1TWC - chains B and I of the 10 polymer chains in the assembly; structure by X-ray diffraction, 3.00 A resolution.

# Chain B
Protein: DNA-directed RNA polymerase II 140 kDa polypeptide
From: Saccharomyces cerevisiae
Notes: EC 2.7.7.6
Reference sequence: P08518 (RPB2_YEAST); residue numbers follow UniProt; this construct covers 1-1224
Amino-acid sequence (1224 residues; row label = number of the first residue in the row):
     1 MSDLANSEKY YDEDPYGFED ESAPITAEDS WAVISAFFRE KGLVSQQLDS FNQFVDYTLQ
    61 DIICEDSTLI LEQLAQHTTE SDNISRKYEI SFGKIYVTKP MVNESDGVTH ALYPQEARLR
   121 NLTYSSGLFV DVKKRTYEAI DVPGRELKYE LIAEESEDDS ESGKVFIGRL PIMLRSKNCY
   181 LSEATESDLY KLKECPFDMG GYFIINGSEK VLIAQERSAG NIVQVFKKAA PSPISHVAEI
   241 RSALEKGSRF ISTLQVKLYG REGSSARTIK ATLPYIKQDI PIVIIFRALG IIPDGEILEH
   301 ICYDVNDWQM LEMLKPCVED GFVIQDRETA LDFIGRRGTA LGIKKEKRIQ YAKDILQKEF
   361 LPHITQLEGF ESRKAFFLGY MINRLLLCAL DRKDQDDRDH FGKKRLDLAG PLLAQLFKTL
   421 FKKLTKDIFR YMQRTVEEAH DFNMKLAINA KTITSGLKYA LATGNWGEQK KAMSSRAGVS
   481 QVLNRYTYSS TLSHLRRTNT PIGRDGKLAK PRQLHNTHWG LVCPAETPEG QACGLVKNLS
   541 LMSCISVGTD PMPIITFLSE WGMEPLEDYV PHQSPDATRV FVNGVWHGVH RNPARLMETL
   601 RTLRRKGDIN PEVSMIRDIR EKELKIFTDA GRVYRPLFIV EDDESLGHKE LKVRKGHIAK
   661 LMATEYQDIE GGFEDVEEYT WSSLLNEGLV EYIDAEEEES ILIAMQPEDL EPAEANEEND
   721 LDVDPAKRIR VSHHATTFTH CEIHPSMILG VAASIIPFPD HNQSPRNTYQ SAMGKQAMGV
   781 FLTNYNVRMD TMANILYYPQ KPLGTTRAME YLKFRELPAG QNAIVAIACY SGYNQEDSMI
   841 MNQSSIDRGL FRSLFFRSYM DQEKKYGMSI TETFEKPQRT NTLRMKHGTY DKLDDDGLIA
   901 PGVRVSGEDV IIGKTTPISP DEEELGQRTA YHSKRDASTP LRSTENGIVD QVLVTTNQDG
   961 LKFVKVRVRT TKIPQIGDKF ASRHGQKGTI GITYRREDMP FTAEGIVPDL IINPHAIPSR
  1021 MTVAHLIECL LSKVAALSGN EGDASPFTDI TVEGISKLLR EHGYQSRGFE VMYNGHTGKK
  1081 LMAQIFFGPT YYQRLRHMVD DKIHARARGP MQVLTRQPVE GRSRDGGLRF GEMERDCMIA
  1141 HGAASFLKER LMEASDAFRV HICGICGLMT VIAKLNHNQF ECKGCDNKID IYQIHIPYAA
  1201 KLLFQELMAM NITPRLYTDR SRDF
Not modelled in the structure: 1-17, 71-88, 139-163, 438-445, 468-476, 503-508, 669-677, 713-721, 917-932, 1111-1126
Metal / ion sites: Mn2+: D837 (together with GTP) (shared with 2 residues of chain A); Zn2+: C1163, C1166, C1182, C1185
Small-molecule neighbours: GTP (guanosine-5'-triphosphate): R766, Y769, D837, Q986, K987, S1019, R1020

# Chain I
Protein: DNA-directed RNA polymerase II 14.2KD polypeptide
From: Saccharomyces cerevisiae
Notes: EC 2.7.7.6
Reference sequence: P27999 (RPB9_YEAST); residue numbers follow UniProt; this construct covers 1-122
Amino-acid sequence (122 residues; each row starts with the number of its first residue):
     1 MTTFRFCRDC NNMLYPREDK ENNRLLFECR TCSYVEEAGS PLVYRHELIT NIGETAGVVQ
    61 DIGSDPTLPR SDRECPKCHS RENVFFQSQQ RRKDTSMVLF FVCLSCSHIF TSDQKNKRTQ
   121 FS
Not modelled in the structure: 122
Metal / ion sites: Zn2+ site 1: C7, C10, C29, C32; Zn2+ site 2: C75, C78, C103, C106
Curated features (UniProtKB/Swiss-Prot):
  - zinc finger: C7 to C32 (C4-type), S71 to T111 (TFIIS-type)
  - binding site (Zn(2+)): C7, C10, C29, C32, C75, C78, C103, C106
  - modified residue: S40 (Phosphoserine)

# How chain B and chain I interact
Residue-residue contacts (49; chain B residue first):
  P293(B) with C10(I); N11(I); N12(I)
  D294(B) with N11(I); N12(I), hydrogen bond; M13(I), hydrogen bond (side chain-backbone)
  G295(B) with F6(I); N11(I), hydrogen bond (backbone-backbone)
  E296(B) with N11(I)
  L298(B) with F6(I), hydrophobic; M13(I), hydrophobic
  W308(B) with M1(I); T2(I); R45(I); E47(I)
  Q309(B) with T50(I); I52(I)
  L311(B) with F4(I), hydrophobic
  E312(B) with F4(I); Y44(I)
  K315(B) with M13(I)
  V318(B) with Y15(I)
  F322(B) with R30(I)
  Q325(B) with N12(I), hydrogen bond
  L390(B) with R92(I)
  D391(B) with R91(I), hydrogen bond (backbone-backbone); R92(I)
  R392(B) with I52(I); Q89(I); R91(I)
  K393(B) with R91(I)
  D394(B) with R91(I)
  A594(B) with D61(I)
  R617(B) with D61(I), salt bridge
  I619(B) with V59(I); D61(I); S64(I); D65(I)
  R620(B) with A56(I); G57(I); I62(I); D65(I); L68(I); F86(I); Q89(I)
  S700(B) with P66(I)
  I701(B) with T67(I)
  L702(B) with P66(I)
  T737(B) with P66(I), hydrogen bond (side chain-backbone)
Also at the interface, not in a pair above, chain B (32 interface residues in all): R287, I292, E319, K622, E699, T739
Also at the interface, not in a pair above, chain I (32 interface residues in all): T31, R70, Q90

# In short
Chain B and chain I each contribute 32 residues to their interface, with 6 hydrogen bonds and 1 salt bridge.
Polar contacts include R617(B)-D61(I), D294(B)-N12(I) and D294(B)-M13(I). Chain B binds GTP. Curated
annotation (UniProt) lists 8 Zn2+-binding residues on chain I.
Here chain B is DNA-directed RNA polymerase II 140 kDa polypeptide and chain I is DNA-directed RNA polymerase
II 14.2KD polypeptide, both from Saccharomyces cerevisiae. Entry 1TWC (RNA polymerase II complexed with GTP)
was determined by X-ray diffraction (same publication as 1R9S, 1R9T, 1TWA, 1TWF, 1TWG and 1TWH).
